Entry 8EJ5 (electron microscopy, 4.90 A resolution (low resolution: residue-level contacts below are approximate; hydrogen-bond / salt-bridge calls are withheld)); this record covers chains B and C of the 4 polymer chains in the assembly.

[Chain B (and C)]
Name: gp1, tail tip protein
Organism: Staphylococcus phage Andhra
Notes: chain C of this document is another copy of the same molecule, construct and numbering; everything in this record applies to it too
Sequence (90 residues; each row starts with the number of its first residue):
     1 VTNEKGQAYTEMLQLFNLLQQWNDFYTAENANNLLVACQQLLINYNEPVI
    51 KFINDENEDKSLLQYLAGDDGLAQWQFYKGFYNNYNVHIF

[Interface between chain B and chain C]
Contacting residue pairs (20; chain B residue first):
  Trp-22(B) / Tyr-82(C)
  Asp-24(B) / Asn-30(C)
  Tyr-26(B) / Thr-27(C)
  Thr-27(B) / Tyr-26(C)
  Asn-30(B) / Asp-24(C)
  Leu-63(B) / Trp-75(C)
  Gly-71(B) / Leu-72(C)
  Gly-71(B) / Trp-75(C)
  Leu-72(B) / Gly-71(C)
  Leu-72(B) / Leu-72(C)
  Trp-75(B) / Gly-71(C)
  Trp-75(B) / Trp-75(C)
  Tyr-78(B) / Trp-75(C)
  Tyr-78(B) / Tyr-78(C)
  Tyr-82(B) / His-88(C)
  His-88(B) / Tyr-82(C)
  His-88(B) / His-88(C)
  Phe-90(B) / Trp-75(C)
  Phe-90(B) / Tyr-78(C)
  Phe-90(B) / Tyr-82(C)
Other interface residues (no listed pair), chain C (12 interface residues in all): Trp-22, Phe-90

[In short]
13 residues of chain B face 12 of chain C across their interface.
Chain B and chain C are both gp1, tail tip protein (Staphylococcus phage Andhra); the structure, Tail tip
structure of Staphylococcus phage Andhra, was determined by electron microscopy together with 8EGR, 8EGS and
8EGT from the same study.
